6FSB - chain A; structure by X-ray diffraction, 1.80 A resolution.

== Chain A ==
Name: Polymerase acidic protein
Organism: Influenza B virus (B/Memphis/13/2003)
Notes: EC 3.1.-.-
Reference sequence: Q5V8Z9 (Q5V8Z9_9INFB); residue numbers follow UniProt; this construct covers 1-197
Chain sequence (205 residues; row label = number of the first residue in the row; numbers below 1 keep their minus sign (Gly-7 is residue -7)):
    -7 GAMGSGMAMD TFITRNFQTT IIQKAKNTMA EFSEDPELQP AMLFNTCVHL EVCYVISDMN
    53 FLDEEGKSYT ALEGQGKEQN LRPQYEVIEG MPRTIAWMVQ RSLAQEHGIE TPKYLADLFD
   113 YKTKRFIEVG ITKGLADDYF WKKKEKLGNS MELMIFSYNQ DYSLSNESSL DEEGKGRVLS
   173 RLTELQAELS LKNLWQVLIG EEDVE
Not modelled in the structure: -7, 71-73, 197
Construct notes: expression tag (-7 to 0); engineered mutation Thr38 (Ile in Q5V8Z9); conflict Ser60 (Ala in Q5V8Z9)
Ion coordination: Mn2+ site 1: His41, Asp109, Glu120, Val121; Mn2+ site 2 near Asp109 (its only coordinating residue here)

== Overview ==
His41, Asp109, Glu120 and Val121 coordinate Mn2+ site 1.
Chain A is Polymerase acidic protein (Influenza B virus (B/Memphis/13/2003)); the structure, Influenza
B/Memphis/13/03 endonuclease with I38T mutation, was determined by X-ray diffraction, deposited together with
6FS8 and 6FS9.
